5JJ1 - chains D and E of the 12 polymer chains in the assembly; structure by X-ray diffraction, 3.30 A resolution.

== Chain D (and E) ==
Molecule: Portal protein
Organism: Enterobacteria phage P22
Notes: chain E of this document is another copy of the same molecule, construct and numbering; everything in this record applies to it too
UniProt: P26744 (PORTL_BPP22); residue numbers follow UniProt; this construct covers 1-602
Amino-acid sequence (610 residues; numbered 1 to 610; the number before each row is that of its first residue):
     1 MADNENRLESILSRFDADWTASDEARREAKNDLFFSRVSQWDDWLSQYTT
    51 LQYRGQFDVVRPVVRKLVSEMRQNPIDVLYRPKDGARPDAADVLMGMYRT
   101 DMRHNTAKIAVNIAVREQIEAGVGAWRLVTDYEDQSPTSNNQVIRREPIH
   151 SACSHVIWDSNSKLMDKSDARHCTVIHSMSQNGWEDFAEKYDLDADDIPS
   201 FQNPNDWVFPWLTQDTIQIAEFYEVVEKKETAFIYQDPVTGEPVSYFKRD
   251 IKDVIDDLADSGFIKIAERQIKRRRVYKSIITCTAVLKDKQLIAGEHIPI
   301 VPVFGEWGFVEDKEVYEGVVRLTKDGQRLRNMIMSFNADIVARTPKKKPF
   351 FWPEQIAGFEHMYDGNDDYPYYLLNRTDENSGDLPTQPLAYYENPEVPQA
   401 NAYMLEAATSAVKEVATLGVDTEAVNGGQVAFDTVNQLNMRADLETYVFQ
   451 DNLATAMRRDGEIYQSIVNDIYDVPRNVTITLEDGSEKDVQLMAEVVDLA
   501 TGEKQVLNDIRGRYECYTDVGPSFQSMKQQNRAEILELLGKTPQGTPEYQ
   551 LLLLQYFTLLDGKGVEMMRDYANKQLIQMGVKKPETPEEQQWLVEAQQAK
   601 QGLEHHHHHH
Disordered / not traced: 1-8, 594-610
Sequence notes: expression tag (603-610)

== Chain D / chain E interface ==
Contacting residue pairs (82; chain D residue first):
  D16(D) with Q181(E)
  Y48(D) with A342(E)
  R81(D) with M102(E); K563(E)
  S160(D) with S180(E); N182(E), hydrogen bond
  K163(D) with I149(E)
  L164(D) with E147(E)
  M165(D) with T106(E); I109(E), hydrophobic; E147(E)
  D166(D) with R145(E), salt bridge
  K228(D) with E185(E), salt bridge
  T231(D) with D134(E)
  Y246(D) with Y191(E); L193(E), hydrophobic
  K248(D) with A188(E); Y191(E)
  D250(D) with E189(E)
  I251(D) with D131(E); I293(E), hydrophobic
  D253(D) with I293(E)
  F309(D) with H150(E)
  E311(D) with W211(E), hydrogen bond
  K313(D) with W211(E)
  E317(D) with Q40(E)
  G318(D) with R61(E)
  V319(D) with D58(E); R61(E), hydrogen bond (backbone-side chain); R65(E)
  R321(D) with D58(E); R61(E)
  L322(D) with D58(E); R61(E)
  D325(D) with Y53(E), hydrogen bond; Q56(E); F57(E)
  R328(D) with Y53(E), hydrogen bond
  L329(D) with N337(E)
  M332(D) with V341(E), hydrophobic
  A342(D) with G365(E); N366(E)
  R343(D) with Y363(E); N366(E), hydrogen bond (backbone-side chain)
  T344(D) with N366(E)
  P345(D) with N366(E); Y371(E)
  K348(D) with P370(E); Y371(E)
  F350(D) with P370(E), hydrophobic
  I356(D) with Y372(E), hydrophobic
  G382(D) with D383(E)
  D383(D) with R376(E), salt bridge; D383(E)
  A390(D) with Q387(E)
  Y392(D) with Y371(E), hydrogen bond
  N394(D) with L389(E); Y391(E)
  Y403(D) with P398(E), hydrogen bond (side chain-backbone); A402(E); L405(E), hydrophobic
  E414(D) with P62(E)
  V425(D) with Q73(E)
  Q429(D) with R72(E); Q73(E), hydrogen bond
  V430(D) with R72(E)
  D433(D) with R72(E), salt bridge
  T434(D) with R72(E); K108(E); I109(E); N112(E)
  M440(D) with N105(E); T106(E)
  D509(D) with Q135(E)
  Y517(D) with M102(E), hydrophobic
  T518(D) with M102(E)
  D519(D) with M102(E)
  L539(D) with L539(E), hydrophobic
  L551(D) with F557(E), hydrophobic
  I577(D) with L593(E), hydrophobic
  G580(D) with M567(E)
  K583(D) with M567(E)
Interface residues without a listed pair, chain D (79 interface residues in all): D23, D159, V254, G308, D312, V320, F336, F351, R376, L384, T386, L389, A400, M404, L418, N426, F432, V435, L438, E445, N508, P547, V581
Interface residues without a listed pair, chain E (72 interface residues in all): V59, S69, T100, H104, H177, G183, L212, T213, K290, L374, P385, V397, Q399, N401, E423, L553, D561

== In short ==
The interface between chain D and chain E involves 79 residues on one side and 72 on the other, with 9
hydrogen bonds and 4 salt bridges. Polar pairs include D166(D)-R145(E), K228(D)-E185(E) and D383(D)-R376(E).
Both chains are Portal protein (Enterobacteria phage P22). Entry 5JJ1 (Structure of the Immature Procapsid
Conformation of P22 Portal Protein) was determined by X-ray diffraction together with 5JJ3 from the same
study.
